Entry 4NRW (X-ray diffraction, 2.85 A resolution); this record covers chains A and D of the 3 polymer chains in the assembly.

[Chain A]
Name: formamidopyrimidine-DNA glycosylase
Source organism: Acanthamoeba polyphaga mimivirus
Notes: EC 3.2.2.23, 4.2.99.18
UniProt: Q5UQ00 (FPG_MIMIV); residue numbers follow UniProt; this construct covers 2-287
Amino-acid sequence (294 residues; each row starts with the number of its first residue):
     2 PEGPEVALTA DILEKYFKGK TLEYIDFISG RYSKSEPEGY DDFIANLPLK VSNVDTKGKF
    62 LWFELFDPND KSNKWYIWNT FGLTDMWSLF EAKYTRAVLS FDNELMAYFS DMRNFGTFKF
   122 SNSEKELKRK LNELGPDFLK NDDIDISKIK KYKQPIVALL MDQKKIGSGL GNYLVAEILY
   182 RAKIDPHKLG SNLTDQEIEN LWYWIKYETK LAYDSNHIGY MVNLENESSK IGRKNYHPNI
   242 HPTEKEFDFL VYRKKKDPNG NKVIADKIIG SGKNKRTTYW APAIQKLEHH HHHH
Unresolved in the structure: 287-295
Construct notes: engineered mutation Asp86 (Gly in Q5UQ00); expression tag (288-295)
What the authors report for this chain:
  - mutagenesis - G86D: abolished catalytic activity on Tg
  - mutagenesis - G86D: abolished catalytic activity on OHU
  - mutagenesis - G86D: abolished catalytic activity on DHU
  - mutagenesis - G86D: decreased catalytic activity on Gh
  - mutagenesis - G86D: decreased catalytic activity on Sp1
  - mutagenesis - G86D: decreased catalytic activity on MeFapyG
  - mutagenesis - G86D: unchanged catalytic activity on AP:C
  - contacts within the chain: Phe82-Asp86 (hydrophobic contact), Asp86-Phe110 (hydrophobic contact)
  - conformationally variable residues (loop rearrangement, side-chain flip): Asn80 to Met87
  - binding site for the 13-nt DNA strand (chain D): Phe82, Leu84

[Chain D]
Molecule: 13-nt DNA strand
Sequence (13 nucleotides; each row starts with the number of its first residue):
    14 CGTCCAXGTC TAC
Modified residues: 3DR (1',2'-dideoxyribofuranose-5'-phosphate) at position 20

[Interface between chain A and chain D]
Pairs across the interface (30):
  Pro2(A) with DG21(D), sugar contact
  Glu3(A) with 3DR_20(D), phosphate contact; DG21(D), phosphate contact
  Lys60(A) with DG21(D), salt bridge to the phosphate; DT22(D), salt bridge to the phosphate
  Phe82(A) with DG21(D), sugar contact
  Gly83(A) with DG21(D), sugar contact
  Leu84(A) with DA19(D), sugar contact; DG21(D), base contact
  Arg114(A) with DA19(D), hydrogen bond to the base
  Phe116(A) with DG21(D), base contact
  Gln164(A) with DT22(D), phosphate contact
  Gly172(A) with DG21(D), phosphate contact
  Asn173(A) with 3DR_20(D), phosphate contact; DG21(D), hydrogen bond to the phosphate
  Tyr174(A) with 3DR_20(D), sugar contact
  Tyr221(A) with 3DR_20(D), sugar contact
  Tyr253(A) with DA19(D), phosphate contact; 3DR_20(D), hydrogen bond to the phosphate
  Arg254(A) with DC18(D), phosphate contact; DA19(D), salt bridge to the phosphate
  Lys268(A) with DC18(D), salt bridge to the phosphate
  Asn275(A) with DT22(D), base contact; DC23(D), base contact
  Arg277(A) with 3DR_20(D), salt bridge to the phosphate; DG21(D), salt bridge to the phosphate; DT22(D), base contact
  Thr278(A) with DA19(D), hydrogen bond to the phosphate
  Tyr280(A) with DC18(D), phosphate contact; DA19(D), hydrogen bond to the phosphate
Also at the interface, not in a pair above, chain A (21 interface residues in all): Met162

[In short]
21 residues of chain A face 6 of chain D across their interface; the contacts include 5 hydrogen bonds and 6
salt bridges. Polar pairs include Arg114(A)-DA19(D), Asn173(A)-DG21(D) and Tyr253(A)-3DR_20(D). From the
paper: a binding site for the 13-nt DNA strand (chain D) at Phe82(A) and Leu84(A); G86D of chain A abolishes
catalytic activity on Tg.
Chain A is formamidopyrimidine-DNA glycosylase (Acanthamoeba polyphaga mimivirus) and chain D is a 13-nt DNA
strand; the structure, MvNei1-G86D, was determined by X-ray diffraction, deposited together with 4NRV.
